PDB entry 1RMU | X-ray diffraction, 3.00 A resolution | chains 1 and 2 of the 4 polymer chains in the assembly

[Chain 1]
Name: Human rhinovirus 14 coat protein (subunit VP1)
Organism: Human rhinovirus 14
UniProtKB: P03303 (POLG_HRV14); residues 1-289 here correspond to UniProt positions 567-855 (UniProt number = residue number + 566)
Sequence (289 residues; numbered 1 to 289; the number before each row is that of its first residue):
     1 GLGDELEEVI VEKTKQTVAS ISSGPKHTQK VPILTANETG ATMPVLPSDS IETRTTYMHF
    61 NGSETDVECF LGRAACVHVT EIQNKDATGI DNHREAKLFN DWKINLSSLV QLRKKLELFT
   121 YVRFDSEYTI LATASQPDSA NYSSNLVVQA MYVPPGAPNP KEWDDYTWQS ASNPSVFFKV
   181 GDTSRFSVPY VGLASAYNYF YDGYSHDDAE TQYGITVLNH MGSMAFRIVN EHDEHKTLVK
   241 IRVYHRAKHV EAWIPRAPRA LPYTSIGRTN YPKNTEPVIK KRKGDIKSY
Not modelled in the structure: 1-16
Construct notes: conflict Tyr199 (Cys766 in P03303)

[Chain 2]
Name: Human rhinovirus 14 coat protein (subunit VP2)
Organism: Human rhinovirus 14
UniProtKB: P03303 (POLG_HRV14); residues 1-262 here correspond to UniProt positions 69-330 (UniProt number = residue number + 68)
Sequence (262 residues; numbered 1 to 262; the number before each row is that of its first residue):
     1 SPNVEACGYS DRVQQITLGN STITTQEAAN AVVCYAEWPE YLPDVDASDV NKTSKPDTSV
    61 CRFYTLDSKT WTTGSKGWCW KLPDALKDMG VFGQNMFFHS LGRSGYTVHV QCNATKFHSG
   121 CLLVVVIPEH QLASHEGGNV SVKYTFTHPG ERGIDLSSAN EVGGPVKDVL YNMNGTLLGN
   181 LLIFPHQFIN LRTNNTATIV IPYINSVPID SMTRHNNVSL MVIPIAPLTV PTGATPSLPI
   241 TVTIAPMCTE FSGIRSKSIV PQ
Not modelled in the structure: 1-7
Construct notes: conflict Leu170 (Ile239 in P03303)

[Interface between chain 1 and chain 2]
Residue-residue contacts - 104 pairs, chain 1 then chain 2:
  Asn37(1) with Phe188(2)
  Glu38(1) with Gln187(2); Phe188(2), hydrogen bond (backbone-backbone); Asn190(2); Thr193(2), hydrogen bond; Asn194(2)
  Thr39(1) with Ala29(2); Val32(2); Gln187(2)
  Gly40(1) with His186(2)
  Thr120(1) with Glu129(2)
  Tyr121(1) with Glu129(2), hydrogen bond; Ile204(2); Asn205(2); Ser206(2)
  Ala194(1) with Ser206(2); Val207(2), hydrophobic
  Ser195(1) with Ser206(2), hydrogen bond (backbone-backbone)
  Asn198(1) with Glu129(2); Ser206(2), hydrogen bond
  Phe200(1) with Glu129(2)
  Tyr201(1) with Glu129(2); Gln131(2), hydrogen bond (backbone-side chain); Arg214(2); His215(2)
  Asp202(1) with Lys81(2), salt bridge; Glu129(2), hydrogen bond (backbone-side chain); His130(2); Gln131(2); His215(2); Asn216(2), hydrogen bond (backbone-backbone)
  Gly203(1) with Arg214(2); His215(2)
  Tyr204(1) with Val142(2), hydrogen bond (side chain-backbone); Lys143(2); Tyr144(2), hydrogen bond (side chain-backbone); Thr147(2), hydrogen bond; His148(2); Arg214(2), hydrogen bond (backbone-backbone)
  Ser205(1) with Arg214(2), hydrogen bond (backbone-side chain)
  His206(1) with Arg214(2)
  Asp207(1) with Tyr144(2), hydrogen bond; Thr213(2), hydrogen bond; Arg214(2), hydrogen bond (side chain-backbone); Val260(2); Pro261(2)
  Asp208(1) with Tyr144(2); Pro261(2)
  Ala209(1) with Pro261(2)
  Glu210(1) with Lys143(2), salt bridge
  Gln212(1) with Ser141(2)
  Tyr213(1) with His130(2); Gln131(2); Leu132(2), hydrogen bond (side chain-backbone); Ser141(2), hydrogen bond (backbone-side chain); Val142(2); Thr147(2)
  Gly214(1) with Gln131(2)
  Ile254(1) with Tyr35(2); Pro128(2), hydrophobic; Ile204(2), hydrophobic
  Pro255(1) with Ile183(2), hydrophobic; Phe184(2)
  Arg256(1) with Pro128(2), hydrogen bond (side chain-backbone); Glu129(2), hydrogen bond (side chain-backbone); Ile183(2); Phe184(2)
  Ala257(1) with Thr176(2); Asn180(2); Ile183(2)
  Pro258(1) with Thr176(2); Asn180(2)
  Arg259(1) with Asn174(2), hydrogen bond (side chain-backbone); Gly175(2); Thr176(2)
  Ala260(1) with Gly175(2), hydrogen bond (backbone-backbone); Leu177(2), hydrophobic
  Leu261(1) with Tyr171(2), hydrophobic; Gly175(2), hydrogen bond (backbone-backbone)
  Thr264(1) with Gly138(2), hydrogen bond (side chain-backbone)
  Ser265(1) with Gly138(2); Asn139(2)
  Gly267(1) with Gln131(2), hydrogen bond (backbone-side chain)
  Arg268(1) with Gln131(2); Asn139(2)
  Thr269(1) with Gln131(2), hydrogen bond (side chain-backbone); Leu132(2), hydrogen bond (side chain-backbone); Ala133(2), hydrogen bond (side chain-backbone); Asn174(2)
  Asn270(1) with Ala133(2); Ser134(2), hydrogen bond (side chain-backbone); Gly137(2), hydrogen bond (side chain-backbone); Gly138(2), hydrogen bond (side chain-backbone); Asn139(2); Val140(2), hydrogen bond (side chain-backbone)
  Tyr271(1) with Gly137(2); Val166(2); Asp168(2), hydrogen bond; Tyr171(2); Gly175(2)
  Lys273(1) with His135(2); Glu136(2)
  Val278(1) with Tyr171(2)
  Ile279(1) with Leu170(2), hydrophobic
Also at the interface, not in a pair above, chain 1 (46 interface residues in all): Ala196, Tyr199, Thr211, Ile215, Thr275
Also at the interface, not in a pair above, chain 2 (53 interface residues in all): Asn30, Ile127, Met173

[Overview]
Chain 1 and chain 2 form an interface of 46 and 53 residues respectively; the contacts include 33 hydrogen
bonds and 2 salt bridges. Among the polar pairs are Asp202(1)-Lys81(2), Glu210(1)-Lys143(2) and
Glu38(1)-Thr193(2).
Chain 1 is Human rhinovirus 14 coat protein (subunit VP1) and chain 2 is Human rhinovirus 14 coat protein
(subunit VP2), both from Human rhinovirus 14; the structure, Three-dimensional structures of drug-resistant
mutants of human rhinovirus 14, was determined by X-ray diffraction together with 2RMU from the same study.
